1PB7 - chain A; structure by X-ray diffraction, 1.35 A resolution.

== Chain A ==
Name: N-methyl-D-aspartate Receptor Subunit 1
Organism: Rattus norvegicus
Notes: fragment: Ligand Binding Core
UniProtKB: P35439 (NMDZ1_RAT); the construct has insertions or renumbered stretches relative to UniProt, so the offset changes along the chain: 2-152 = UniProt 394-544; 155-292 = UniProt 663-800
Sequence (292 residues; each row starts with the number of its first residue):
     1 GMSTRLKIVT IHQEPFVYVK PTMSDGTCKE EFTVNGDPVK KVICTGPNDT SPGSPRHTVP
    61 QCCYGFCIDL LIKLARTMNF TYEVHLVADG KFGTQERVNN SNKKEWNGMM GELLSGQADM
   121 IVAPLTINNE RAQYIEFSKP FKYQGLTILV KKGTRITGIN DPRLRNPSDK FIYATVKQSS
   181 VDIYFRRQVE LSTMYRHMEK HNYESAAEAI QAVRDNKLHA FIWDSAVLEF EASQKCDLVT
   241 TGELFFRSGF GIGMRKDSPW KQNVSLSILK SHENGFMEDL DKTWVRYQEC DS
Not modelled in the structure: 1-3, 49-56
Disulfide bonds: C28-C62, C44-C63, C236-C290
Residues lining bound ligands: glycine (GLY): F92, P124, L125, T126, R131, S179, S180, W223, D224, F250
From the paper describing this entry:
  - binding site for glycine: P124, T126, R131, S180, D224
  - contacts within the chain: Q13-W223 (hydrogen bond), Q13-D224 (water-mediated contact), Q13-A206
  - specificity-determining residues: V181, W223
  - mutagenesis - Q13K (14 230-fold), D224E (4200-fold), D224N: decreased signaling in response to glycine (citing earlier work)
  - mutagenesis - A206L: decreased binding to glycine (citing earlier work)
  - mutagenesis - A206L: unchanged binding to DCKA (citing earlier work)
  - mutagenesis - C236A/C290A (6-fold): increased signaling in response to NMDA (citing earlier work)
  - mutagenesis - C28A/C44A (15-fold): decreased signaling in response to glutamate and glycine (citing earlier work)
  - mutagenesis - C28A, C44A, C62A/C63A: unchanged signaling (citing earlier work)
  - conformationally variable residues (order/disorder transition): D49 to R56

== In short ==
Chain A binds glycine. The paper reports a binding site for glycine at P124, T126 and R131 among others; Q13K,
D224E and D224N reduce signaling in response to glycine; 9 substitutions were tested in all.
Chain A is N-methyl-D-aspartate Receptor Subunit 1 (Rattus norvegicus); the structure, Crystal structure of
the NR1 ligand binding core in complex with glycine at 1.35 angstroms resolution, was determined by X-ray
diffraction together with 1PBQ, 1PB8 and 1PB9 from the same study.
